3C58 - chains C and A of the 3 polymer chains in the assembly; structure by X-ray diffraction, 1.90 A resolution.

[Chain C]
Molecule: 14-nt DNA strand
Sequence (14 nucleotides; each row starts with the number of its first residue):
    15 GCGAGAAACA AAGA

[Chain A]
Protein: DNA glycosylase
From: Lactococcus lactis
Notes: EC 4.2.99.18
UniProt: P42371; aligned to UniProt positions 2-272 over residues 1-271 (the alignment contains insertions or deletions, so no single offset holds)
Sequence (271 residues; row label = number of the first residue in the row):
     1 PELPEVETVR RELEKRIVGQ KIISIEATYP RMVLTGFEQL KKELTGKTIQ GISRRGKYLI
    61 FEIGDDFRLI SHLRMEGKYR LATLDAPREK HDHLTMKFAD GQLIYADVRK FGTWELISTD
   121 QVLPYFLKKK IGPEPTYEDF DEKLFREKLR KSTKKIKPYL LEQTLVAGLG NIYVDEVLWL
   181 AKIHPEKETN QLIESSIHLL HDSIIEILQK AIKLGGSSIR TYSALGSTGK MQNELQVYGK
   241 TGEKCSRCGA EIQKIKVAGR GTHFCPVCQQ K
Unresolved in the structure: 221-222
Ion coordination: Zn2+: Cys245, Cys248, Cys265, Cys268
Swiss-Prot annotation at these positions:
  - region: Lys57 to Met75 (DNA-binding)
  - active site: Pro1 (Schiff-base intermediate with DNA), Glu2 (Proton donor), Lys57 (Proton donor)
  - binding site (DNA): His91, Arg109
What the authors report for this chain:
  - binding site for the 14-nt DNA strand: Pro1
  - catalytic residues: Pro1 (citing earlier work)
  - conformationally variable residues (loop rearrangement, order/disorder transition): Gly216, Thr221 to Tyr222, Gly226, Gly229
  - catalytic residues: Glu2, Glu5 (proposed by the authors, not directly observed)

[How chain C and chain A interact]
Residue-residue contacts (13):
  DC16(C) - Lys154(A)  salt bridge to the phosphate
  DG17(C) - Lys154(A)  phosphate contact
  DA22(C) - Arg74(A)  base contact
  DA22(C) - Phe111(A)  stacking on the base
  DC23(C) - Arg109(A)  hydrogen bond to the base
  DC23(C) - Lys110(A)  phosphate contact
  DC23(C) - Phe111(A)  base contact
  DA24(C) - His91(A)  phosphate contact
  DA24(C) - Val108(A)  sugar contact
  DA24(C) - Arg109(A)  hydrogen bond to the base
  DA24(C) - Lys110(A)  salt bridge to the phosphate
  DA25(C) - Lys90(A)  salt bridge to the phosphate
  DA25(C) - His91(A)  salt bridge to the phosphate

[Summary]
6 residues of chain C and 8 residues of chain A are in contact, with 2 hydrogen bonds, 4 salt bridges and 1
aromatic stacking contact. Polar contacts include DC23(C)-Arg109(A), DA24(C)-Arg109(A) and DC16(C)-Lys154(A).
From the paper: catalytic residues Pro1(A), Glu2(A) and Glu5(A); a binding site for the 14-nt DNA strand at
Pro1(A).
Here chain C is a 14-nt DNA strand and chain A is DNA glycosylase (Lactococcus lactis). Entry 3C58 (Crystal
structure of a complex between the wild-type lactococcus lactis Fpg (MutM) and a N7-Benzyl-Fapy-dG containing
...) was determined by X-ray diffraction.
